Entry 6WBV (electron microscopy, 2.50 A resolution); this record covers chains B and A of the 4 polymer chains in the assembly.

[Chain B]
Name: Hepcidin
UniProtKB: P81172 (HEPC_HUMAN); residues 1-25 here correspond to UniProt positions 60-84 (UniProt number = residue number + 59)
Sequence (25 residues; numbered 1 to 25; the number before each row is that of its first residue):
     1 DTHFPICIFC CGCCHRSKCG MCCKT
Disulfides: C7-C23, C10-C13, C11-C19, C14-C22
Ion coordination: Co2+: T25 (shared with H507(A) of chain A)

[Chain A]
Name: Solute carrier family 40 member 1
Organism: Homo sapiens
Notes: EC 7.-.-.-
UniProtKB: Q9NP59 (S40A1_HUMAN); numbering as in UniProt (aligned over 1-571)
Sequence (605 residues; each row starts with the number of its first residue):
     1 MTRAGDHNRQ RGCCGSLADY LTSAKFLLYL GHSLSTWGDR MWHFAVSVFL VELYGNSLLL
    61 TAVYGLVVAG SVLVLGAIIG DWVDKNARLK VAQTSLVVQN VSVILCGIIL MMVFLHKHEL
   121 LTMYHGWVLT SCYILIITIA NIANLASTAT AITIQRDWIV VVAGEDRSKL ANMNATIRRI
   181 DQLTNILAPM AVGQIMTFGS PVIGCGFISG WNLVSMCVEY VLLWKVYQKT PALAVKAGLK
   241 EEETELKQLN LHKDTEPKPL EGTHLMGVKD SNIHELEHEQ EPTCASQMAE PFRTFRDGWV
   301 SYYNQPVFLA GMGLAFLYMT VLGFDCITTG YAYTQGLSGS ILSILMGASA ITGIMGTVAF
   361 TWLRRKCGLV RTGLISGLAQ LSCLILCVIS VFMPGSPLDL SVSPFEDIRS RFIQGESITP
   421 TKIPEITTEI YMSNGSNSAN IVPETSPESV PIISVSLLFA GVIAARIGLW SFDLTVTQLL
   481 QENVIESERG IINGVQNSMN YLLDLLHFIM VILAPNPEAF GLLVLISVSF VAMGHIMYFR
   541 FAQNTLGNKL FACGPDAKEV RKENQANTSV VGSGLEVLFQ GPGAAEDQVD PRLIDGKHHH
   601 HHHHH
Disordered / not traced: 1-15, 239-288, 399-450, 547-605
Differences from the reference sequence: expression tag (572-605)
Ion coordination: Co2+ site 1: D39, H43; Co2+ site 2: H507 (shared with T25(B) of chain B)
Residues lining bound ligands:
  - phosphatidyl glycerol (AGA; (1S)-2-{[{[(2S)-2,3-dihydroxypropyl]oxy}(hydroxy)phosphoryl]oxy}-1-[(pentanoyloxy)methyl]ethyl octanoate), molecule 1: Y20, K25, F26, Y29, L30, S33, N172, T176, R179, I180, L183
  - phosphatidyl glycerol (AGA), molecule 2: L21, T22, F26, L27, V218, L222, K225, K229
Curated features (UniProtKB/Swiss-Prot):
  - binding site (Fe cation): D39, H43, C326, H507
  - glycosylation: N434 (N-linked (GlcNAc...) asparagine)
Reported in the primary citation:
  - Co2+ coordination: D39, H43, C326, H507
  - Co2+ coordination through a water molecule: D325
  - conformationally variable residues (helix shift): Y64
  - contacts within the chain: N144-Y501 (hydrogen bond)
  - disease-associated variants - N144D, N144H, N144T, C326F, C326S, C326Y, Y333H, Y501C, D504N, H507R: decreased binding to Hepcidin (chain B) (citing earlier work)
  - mutagenesis - Y64H, Y64N: unchanged binding to Hepcidin (chain B) (citing earlier work)
  - mutagenesis - D325N, C326S, H507R: decreased binding to Hepcidin (chain B)

[Chain B / chain A interface]
Pairs across the interface - 54 pairs, chain B then chain A:
  D1(B) with N185(A); Y318(A); D325(A); R466(A), salt bridge; W470(A)
  T2(B) with D325(A), hydrogen bond (backbone-side chain); D504(A), hydrogen bond; H507(A)
  H3(B) with H43(A); Y318(A); N500(A); Y501(A); D504(A), salt bridge
  F4(B) with V68(A), hydrophobic; A69(A), hydrophobic; D504(A); F508(A), hydrophobic
  P5(B) with S47(A), hydrogen bond (backbone-side chain)
  I6(B) with S47(A); L50(A), hydrophobic; T61(A)
  C7(B) with F44(A); S47(A), hydrogen bond (backbone-side chain); D325(A), hydrogen bond (side chain-backbone)
  I8(B) with F44(A), hydrophobic; S47(A); V48(A), hydrophobic; V51(A), hydrophobic
  F9(B) with F44(A); P189(A); M190(A), hydrophobic
  C14(B) with Y333(A), hydrophobic
  H15(B) with Y333(A)
  K18(B) with Y333(A); G336(A); L337(A), hydrogen bond (side chain-backbone)
  C19(B) with Y333(A); G339(A)
  G20(B) with Y333(A)
  M21(B) with Y333(A), hydrogen bond (backbone-side chain); L342(A); M346(A), hydrophobic
  C23(B) with F324(A); D325(A), hydrogen bond (side chain-backbone); C326(A); T329(A), hydrogen bond (backbone-side chain)
  K24(B) with I327(A)
  T25(B) with D325(A); C326(A), hydrogen bond (backbone-side chain); I327(A); H507(A), hydrogen bond (backbone-side chain); F508(A); V511(A); I512(A)
Other interface residues (no listed pair), chain B (19 interface residues in all): C22
Other interface residues (no listed pair), chain A (38 interface residues in all): Y64, G65, Q182, G330, L505
Interface features reported in the paper:
  - specific contacts: H3(B)-Y501(A) (pi stacking), I6(B)-Y64(A), T61(A)-I6(B), Y333(A)-M21(B) (hydrogen bond), D504(A)-H3(B)

[Overview]
The interface between chain B and chain A involves 19 residues on one side and 38 on the other, with 11
hydrogen bonds and 2 salt bridges. Among the polar pairs are D1(B)-R466(A), H3(B)-D504(A) and T2(B)-D325(A).
The authors report pi stacking between H3(B) and Y501(A); contacts between I6(B) and Y64(A), T61(A) and I6(B)
and D504(A) and H3(B); a hydrogen bond between Y333(A) and M21(B). From the paper: N144D, N144H and N144T of
chain A, among others, reduce binding to Hepcidin (chain B); Co2+ coordination by D39(A), H43(A) and C326(A)
among others; 13 substitutions were tested in all.
Chain B is Hepcidin and chain A is Solute carrier family 40 member 1 (Homo sapiens); the structure, Structure
of human ferroportin bound to hepcidin and cobalt in lipid nanodisc, was determined by electron microscopy
together with 6W4S and 6W4V from the same study.
